Entry 3HV6 (X-ray diffraction, 1.95 A resolution); this record covers chain A.

# Chain A
Molecule: Mitogen-activated protein kinase 14
From: Homo sapiens
Notes: EC 2.7.11.24
UniProtKB: Q16539 (MK14_HUMAN); residue numbers follow UniProt; this construct covers 2-360
Sequence (360 residues; numbered 1 to 360; the number before each row is that of its first residue):
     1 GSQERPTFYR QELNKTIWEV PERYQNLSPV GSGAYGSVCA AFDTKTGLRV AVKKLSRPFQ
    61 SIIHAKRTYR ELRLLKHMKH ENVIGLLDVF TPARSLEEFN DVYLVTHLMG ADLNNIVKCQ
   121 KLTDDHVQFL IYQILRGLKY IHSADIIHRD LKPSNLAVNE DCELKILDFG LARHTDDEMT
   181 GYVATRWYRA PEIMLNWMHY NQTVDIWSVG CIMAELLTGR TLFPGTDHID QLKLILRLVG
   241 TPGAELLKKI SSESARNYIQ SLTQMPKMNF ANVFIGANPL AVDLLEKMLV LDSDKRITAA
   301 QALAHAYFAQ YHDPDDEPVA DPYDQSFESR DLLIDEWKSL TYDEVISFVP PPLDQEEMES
Not modelled in the structure: 1-3, 33-36, 119-120, 171-182, 353-360
Sequence notes: expression tag (1)
Residues lining bound ligands: R39 (1-[3-tert-butyl-1-(4-methylphenyl)-1H-pyrazol-5-yl]-3-[4-(2-morpholin-4-ylethoxy)phenyl]urea): Val-38, Ala-51, Lys-53, Arg-67, Arg-70, Glu-71, Leu-74, Leu-75, Met-78, Val-83, Ile-84, Thr-106, His-107, Leu-108, Met-109, Ile-141, Ile-146, His-148, Ala-157, Ile-166, Leu-167, Asp-168, Phe-169
UniProt features mapped onto this chain:
  - motif: Thr-180 to Tyr-182 (TXY)
  - active site: Asp-168 (Proton acceptor)
  - binding site (ATP): Val-30 to Val-38, Lys-53
  - modified residue: Ser-2 (N-acetylserine), Thr-16 (Phosphothreonine), Lys-53 (N6-acetyllysine), Lys-152 (N6-acetyllysine), Thr-180 (Phosphothreonine), Tyr-182 (Phosphotyrosine), Thr-263 (Phosphothreonine), Tyr-323 (Phosphotyrosine)
  - natural variant: Ala-51 (A51V: In a gastric adenocarcinoma sample), Pro-322 (P322R: In a lung adenocarcinoma sample)
  - mutagenesis: Ala-34 (A34V: Lowered kinase activity), Lys-53 (K53R: Loss of kinase activity), Lys-54 (K54R: Impairs MAP2K6/MKK6-dependent autophosphorylation), Tyr-69 (Y69H: Lowered kinase activity), Asp-168 (D168A: Loss of kinase activity), Thr-175 (T175A: No effect on either the kinase activity or tyrosine phosphorylation), Asp-176 (D176A: Emulation of the active state. Increase in activity; when associated with S-327 or L-327), Asp-177 (D177A: Loss of kinase activity), Thr-180 (T180E: Loss of kinase activity), Tyr-182 (Y182F: Loss of kinase activity), Ala-320 (A320T: Lowered kinase activity), Phe-327 (F327L: Emulation of the active state. Increase in activity; when associated with A-176; F327S: Emulation of the active state. Increase in activity; when associated with A-176), 1 further mutagenesis entry in UniProt

# Overview
Bound to chain A: compound R39. UniProt lists active-site residue Asp-168, 10 ATP-binding residues and 13
mutagenesis sites.
Chain A is Mitogen-activated protein kinase 14 (Homo sapiens); the structure, Human p38 MAP Kinase in Complex
with RL39, was determined by X-ray diffraction (same publication as 3HV3, 3HV4, 3HV5 and 3HV7).
